2XGD - chain A; structure by X-ray diffraction, 2.25 A resolution.

[Chain A]
Protein: Tetracycline repressor protein class B from transposon TN10, tetracycline repressor protein class D
Organism: Escherichia coli
UniProtKB: chimeric construct of P04483, P0ACT4: residues 1-50 from P04483 (TETR2_ECOLX) positions 1-50 (same numbers); residues 51-208 from P0ACT4 positions 51-208 (same numbers)
Amino-acid sequence (208 residues; each row starts with the number of its first residue):
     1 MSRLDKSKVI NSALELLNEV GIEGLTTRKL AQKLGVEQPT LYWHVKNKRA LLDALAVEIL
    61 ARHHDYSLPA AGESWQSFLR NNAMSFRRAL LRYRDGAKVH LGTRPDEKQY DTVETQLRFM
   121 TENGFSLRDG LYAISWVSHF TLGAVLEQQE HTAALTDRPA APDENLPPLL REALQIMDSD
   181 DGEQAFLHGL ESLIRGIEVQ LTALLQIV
Disordered / not traced: 1, 153-165
Sequence notes: engineered mutation Trp136 (Ala in P0ACT4), Ile197 (Phe in P0ACT4)
Swiss-Prot annotation at these positions:
  - binding site (tetracycline): His64, Asn82
  - binding site (Mg(2+)): His100

[In short]
From UniProt: tetracycline-binding residues His64 and Asn82 and Mg2+-binding residue His100.
Chain A is Tetracycline repressor protein class B from transposon TN10, tetracycline repressor protein class D
(Escherichia coli); the structure, Crystal structure of a designed homodimeric variant T-A(L)A(L) of the
tetracycline repressor, was determined by X-ray diffraction together with 2XGC and 2XGE from the same study.
